Entry 3EL3 (X-ray diffraction, 3.30 A resolution); this record covers chain A.

Chain A:
Name: Putative cytochrome P450
Source organism: Streptomyces coelicolor
UniProtKB: Q9K498 (Q9K498_STRCO); residues 1-461 here = UniProt positions 1-461
Sequence (467 residues; row label = number of the first residue in the row):
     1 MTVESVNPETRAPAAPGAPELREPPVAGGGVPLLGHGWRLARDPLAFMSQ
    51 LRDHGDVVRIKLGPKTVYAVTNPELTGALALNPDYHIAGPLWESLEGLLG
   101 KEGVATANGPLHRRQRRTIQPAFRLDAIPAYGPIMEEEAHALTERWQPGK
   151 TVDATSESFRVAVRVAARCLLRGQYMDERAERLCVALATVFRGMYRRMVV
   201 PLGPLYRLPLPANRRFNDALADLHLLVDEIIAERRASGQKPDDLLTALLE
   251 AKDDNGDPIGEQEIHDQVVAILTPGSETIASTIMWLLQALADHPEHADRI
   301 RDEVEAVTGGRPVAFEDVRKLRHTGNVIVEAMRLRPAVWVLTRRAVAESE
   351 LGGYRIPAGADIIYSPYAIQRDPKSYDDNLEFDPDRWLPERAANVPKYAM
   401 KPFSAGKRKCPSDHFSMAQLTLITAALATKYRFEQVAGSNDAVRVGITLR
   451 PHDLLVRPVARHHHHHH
Not modelled in the structure: 1-21, 194-209, 252-259, 463-467
Differences from the reference sequence: expression tag (462-467)
Ion coordination: heme Fe near Cys410 (its only coordinating residue here)
Small-molecule neighbours:
  - EL3 ((3S,3aR,6S)-3,7,7,8-tetramethyl-2,3,4,5,6,7-hexahydro-1H-3a,6-methanoazulene), molecule 1: Leu91, Trp339, Val340, Thr342, Ile363, Val445, Gly446
  - EL3, molecule 2: Trp92, Pro274, Val338, Val340, Ile447, Thr448
  - heme (HEM): Asn108, Phe123, Ala166, Leu170, Ala270, Ile271, Leu272, Gly275, Thr278, Ile279, Thr282, Val338, Leu341, Arg343, Pro402, Phe403, Ser404, Lys407, Arg408, Lys409, Cys410, Pro411, Ser412, Phe415, Ser416
From the paper describing this entry:
  - binding site for EL3: Trp92, Pro274, Val338, Ile447, Thr448
  - mutagenesis - D253A/D254A/D257A: abolished catalytic activity (farnesene synthase activity)
  - mutagenesis - D253A/D254A/D257A: unchanged catalytic activity (P450 monooxygenase activity)

In short:
Ligands of chain A: heme and compound EL3. The paper reports a binding site for EL3 at Trp92, Pro274 and
Val338 among others; D253A/D254A/D257A abolish catalytic activity (farnesene synthase activity).
Chain A is Putative cytochrome P450 (Streptomyces coelicolor); the structure, Distinct Monooxygenase and
Farnesene Synthase Active Sites in Cytochrome P450 170A1, was determined by X-ray diffraction (same
publication as 3DBG).
